4CDR - chains D and H; structure by X-ray diffraction, 3.15 A resolution.

# Chain D
Molecule: Udp-N-acetylglucosamine--peptide N-acetylglucosaminyltransferase 110 kDa subunit
From: Homo sapiens
Notes: EC 2.4.1.255; fragment: tpr and catalytic domain, residues 323-1041
Reference sequence: O15294 (OGT1_HUMAN); residues 313-1031 here correspond to UniProt positions 323-1041 (UniProt number = residue number + 10)
Amino-acid sequence (723 residues; each row starts with the number of its first residue):
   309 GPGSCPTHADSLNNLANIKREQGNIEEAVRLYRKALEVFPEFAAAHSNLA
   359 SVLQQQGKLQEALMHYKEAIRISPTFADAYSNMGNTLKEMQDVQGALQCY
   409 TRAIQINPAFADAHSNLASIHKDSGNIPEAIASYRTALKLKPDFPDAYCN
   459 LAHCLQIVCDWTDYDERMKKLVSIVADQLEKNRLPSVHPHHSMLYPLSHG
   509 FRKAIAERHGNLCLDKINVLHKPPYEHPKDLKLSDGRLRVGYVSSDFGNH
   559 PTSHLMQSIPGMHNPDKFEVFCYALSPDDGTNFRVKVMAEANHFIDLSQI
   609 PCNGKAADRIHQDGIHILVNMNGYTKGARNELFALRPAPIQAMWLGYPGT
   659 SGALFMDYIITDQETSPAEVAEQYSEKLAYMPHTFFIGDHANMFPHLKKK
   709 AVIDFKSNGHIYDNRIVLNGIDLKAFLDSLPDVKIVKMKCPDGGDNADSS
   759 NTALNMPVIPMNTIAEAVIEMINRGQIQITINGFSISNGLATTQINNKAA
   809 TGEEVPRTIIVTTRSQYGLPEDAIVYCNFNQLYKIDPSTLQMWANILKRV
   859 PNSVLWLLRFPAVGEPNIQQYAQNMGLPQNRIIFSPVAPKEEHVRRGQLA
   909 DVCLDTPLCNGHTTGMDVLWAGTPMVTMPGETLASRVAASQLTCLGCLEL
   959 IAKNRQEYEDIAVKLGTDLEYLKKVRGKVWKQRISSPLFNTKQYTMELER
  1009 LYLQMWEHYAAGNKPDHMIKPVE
Not modelled in the structure: 309-311, 715-718, 747-761, 1029-1031
Construct notes: expression tag (309-312)
Ligand contacts: UDP (uridine-5'-diphosphate): Pro-559, His-562, Phe-837, Asn-838, Gln-839, Lys-842, Leu-866, Phe-868, Val-895, Ala-896, Pro-897, Lys-898, His-901, Arg-904, Gly-919, His-920, Thr-921, Thr-922, Asp-925

# Chain H
Molecule: GOBLIN1
Amino-acid sequence (9 residues; numbered 1 to 9; the number before each row is that of its first residue):
     1 XVTPVSTAX
Modified positions: ACE (acetyl group) at position 1; Ser-6 (propoxy-l-serine; SRZ); NH2 (amino group) at position 9
Covalently attached groups: uridine-5'-diphosphate (UDP) linked to Ser-6
Ligand contacts: UDP (uridine-5'-diphosphate): Thr-3, Pro-4, Val-5

# Interface between chain D and chain H
Pairs across the interface (21):
  His-496(D) with Ala-8(H); NH2_9(H)
  His-498(D) with Ser-6(H); Ala-8(H)
  His-499(D) with Ala-8(H)
  Asn-557(D) with Pro-4(H)
  His-558(D) with Val-5(H); Ser-6(H)
  Pro-559(D) with Pro-4(H)
  Tyr-632(D) with Ala-8(H); NH2_9(H), hydrogen bond (backbone-backbone)
  Thr-633(D) with Thr-7(H); NH2_9(H)
  Lys-634(D) with Thr-7(H), hydrogen bond (backbone-backbone); Ala-8(H); NH2_9(H)
  Gly-654(D) with Ser-6(H)
  Gln-839(D) with Val-5(H)
  Val-895(D) with Thr-3(H)
  His-920(D) with Ser-6(H)
  Thr-921(D) with Ser-6(H)
Other interface residues (no listed pair), chain D (15 interface residues in all): Phe-868

# Overview
The interface between chain D and chain H involves 15 residues on one side and 7 on the other; the contacts
include 2 hydrogen bonds. Backbone hydrogen bonds pair Tyr-632(D)/NH2_9(H) and Lys-634(D)/Thr-7(H). Ligands of
chain D: UDP. Covalently linked UDP: at Ser-6(H).
Chain D is Udp-N-acetylglucosamine--peptide N-acetylglucosaminyltransferase 110 kDa subunit (Homo sapiens) and
chain H is GOBLIN1; the structure, Human O-GlcNAc transferase in complex with a bisubstrate inhibitor,
Goblin1, was determined by X-ray diffraction.
